Entry 3LWR (X-ray diffraction, 2.20 A resolution); this record covers chains C and D of the 5 polymer chains in the assembly.

[Chain C]
Protein: Large ribosomal subunit protein eL8
Organism: Pyrococcus furiosus
UniProt: Q8U160 (RL7A_PYRFU); residues 2-124 here correspond to UniProt positions 1-123 (UniProt number = residue number - 1)
Amino-acid sequence (123 residues; each row starts with the number of its first residue):
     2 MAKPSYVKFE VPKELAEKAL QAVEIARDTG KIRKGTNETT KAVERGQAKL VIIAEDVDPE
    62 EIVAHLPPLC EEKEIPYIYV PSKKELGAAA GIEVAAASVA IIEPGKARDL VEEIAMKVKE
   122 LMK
Unresolved in the structure: 2-3, 124

[Chain D]
Molecule: H/aca RNA
Sequence (58 nucleotides; each row starts with the number of its first residue):
     1 GGGCCACGGA AACCGCGCGC GGUGAUCAAU GAGCCGCGUU CGCUCCCGUG GCCCACAA

[Chain C / chain D interface]
Pairs across the interface (32):
  Arg-34(C) / G24(D)  salt bridge to the phosphate
  Lys-35(C) / G24(D)  hydrogen bond to the sugar
  Lys-35(C) / A25(D)  salt bridge to the phosphate
  Lys-35(C) / A29(D)  hydrogen bond to the base
  Lys-35(C) / G31(D)  base contact
  Gly-36(C) / A29(D)  phosphate contact
  Gly-36(C) / U30(D)  phosphate contact
  Gly-36(C) / G31(D)  base contact
  Thr-37(C) / U30(D)  hydrogen bond to the phosphate
  Thr-37(C) / G31(D)  hydrogen bond to the base
  Asn-38(C) / G24(D)  base contact
  Asn-38(C) / G31(D)  hydrogen bond to the base
  Glu-39(C) / G24(D)  hydrogen bond to the sugar
  Glu-39(C) / G31(D)  hydrogen bond to the base
  Lys-42(C) / G21(D)  salt bridge to the phosphate
  Lys-42(C) / G22(D)  phosphate contact
  Arg-46(C) / G22(D)  salt bridge to the phosphate
  Arg-46(C) / U23(D)  salt bridge to the phosphate
  Val-58(C) / U30(D)  base contact
  Asp-59(C) / U30(D)  hydrogen bond to the base
  Pro-60(C) / U30(D)  base contact
  Ile-63(C) / U30(D)  sugar contact
  Lys-84(C) / U30(D)  base contact
  Ile-93(C) / A29(D)  base contact
  Glu-94(C) / C27(D)  base contact
  Val-95(C) / A28(D)  sugar contact
  Val-95(C) / A29(D)  phosphate contact
  Ala-96(C) / A29(D)  hydrogen bond to the sugar
  Ala-96(C) / U30(D)  phosphate contact
  Ala-97(C) / A29(D)  sugar contact
  Ala-97(C) / U30(D)  phosphate contact
  Ala-98(C) / U30(D)  hydrogen bond to the phosphate
Other interface residues (no listed pair), chain C (20 interface residues in all): Asp-57

[Summary]
Chain C and chain D form an interface of 20 and 10 residues respectively, with 10 hydrogen bonds and 5 salt
bridges. Among the polar pairs are Lys-35(C)/A29(D), Thr-37(C)/G31(D) and Asn-38(C)/G31(D).
Here chain C is Large ribosomal subunit protein eL8 (Pyrococcus furiosus) and chain D is H/aca RNA. Entry 3LWR
(Structure of H/ACA RNP bound to a substrate RNA containing 4SU) was determined by X-ray diffraction,
deposited together with 3LWQ and 3LWV.
